7KTS - chains B and C of the 13 polymer chains in the assembly; structure by electron microscopy, 19.09 A resolution (very low resolution: no residue pairs are listed; an interface is given only as per-side residue counts).

[Chain B]
Molecule: TAF5-like RNA polymerase II p300/CBP-associated factor-associated factor 65 kDa subunit 5L
From: Homo sapiens
Reference sequence: O75529 (TAF5L_HUMAN); numbering as in UniProt (aligned over 1-589)
Amino-acid sequence (589 residues; numbered 1 to 589; the number before each row is that of its first residue):
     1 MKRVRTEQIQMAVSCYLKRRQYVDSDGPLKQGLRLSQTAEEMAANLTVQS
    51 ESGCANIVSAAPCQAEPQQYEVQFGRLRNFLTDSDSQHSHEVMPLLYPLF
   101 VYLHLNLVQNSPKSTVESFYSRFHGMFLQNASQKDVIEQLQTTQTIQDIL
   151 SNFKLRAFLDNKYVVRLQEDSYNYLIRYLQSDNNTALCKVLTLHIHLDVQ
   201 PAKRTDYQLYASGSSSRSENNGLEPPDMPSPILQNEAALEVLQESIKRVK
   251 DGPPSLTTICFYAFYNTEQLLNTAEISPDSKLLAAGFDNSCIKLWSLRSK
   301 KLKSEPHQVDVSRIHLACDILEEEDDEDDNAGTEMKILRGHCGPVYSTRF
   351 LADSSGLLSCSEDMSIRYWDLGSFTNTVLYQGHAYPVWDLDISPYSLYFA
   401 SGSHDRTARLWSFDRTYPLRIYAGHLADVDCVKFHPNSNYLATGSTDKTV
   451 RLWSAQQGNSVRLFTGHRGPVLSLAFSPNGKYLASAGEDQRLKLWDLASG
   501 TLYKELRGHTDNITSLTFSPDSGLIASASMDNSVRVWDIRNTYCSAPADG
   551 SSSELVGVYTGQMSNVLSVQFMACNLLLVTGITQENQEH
Disordered / not traced: 204-254, 586-589

[Chain C]
Molecule: Isoform 3 of Transcription factor SPT20 homolog
From: Homo sapiens
Reference sequence: Q8NEM7 (SP20H_HUMAN), isoform Q8NEM7-3; numbering as in UniProt (aligned over 1-811)
Amino-acid sequence (811 residues; row label = number of the first residue in the row):
     1 MQQALELALDRAEYVIESARQRPPKRKYLSSGRKSVFQKLYDLYIEECEK
    51 EPEVKKLRRNVNLLEKLVMQETLSCLVVNLYPGNEGYSLMLRGKNGSDSE
   101 TIRLPYEEGELLEYLDAEELPPILVDLLEKSQVNIFHCGCVIAEIRDYRQ
   151 SSNMKSPGYQSRHILLRPTMQTLICDVHSITSDNHKWTQEDKLLLESQLI
   201 LATAEPLCLDPSIAVTCTANRLLYNKQKMNTRPMKRCFKRYSRSSLNRQQ
   251 DLSHCPPPPQLRLLDFLQKRKERKAGQHYDLKISKAGNCVDMWKRSPCNL
   301 AIPSEVDVEKYAKVEKSIKSDDSQPTVWPAHDVKDDYVFECEAGTQYQKT
   351 KLTILQSLGDPLYYGKIQPCKADEESDSQMSPSHSSTDDHSNWFIIGSKT
   401 DAERVVNQYQELVQNEAKCPVKMSHSSSGSASLSQVSPGKETDQTETVSV
   451 QSSVLGKGVKHRPPPIKLPSSSGNSSSGNYFTPQQTSSFLKSPTPPPSSK
   501 PSSIPRKSSVDLNQVSMLSPAALSPASSSQRSGTPKPSTPTPTPSSTPHP
   551 PDAQSSTPSTPSATPTPQDSGFTPQPTLLTQFAQQQRSLSQAMPVTTIPL
   601 STMVTSITPGTTATQVMANSAGLNFINVVGSVCGAQALMSGSNPMLGCNT
   651 GAITPAGINLSGLLPSGGLLPNALPSAMQAASQAGVPFGLKNTSSLRPLN
   701 LLQLPGGSLIFNTLQQQQQQLSQFTPQQPQQPTTCSPQQPGEQGSEQGST
   751 SQEQALSAQQAAVINLTGVGSFMQSQAAAVAILAASNGYGSSSSTNSSAT
   801 SSSAYRQPVKK
Disordered / not traced: 27-30, 373-389, 429-811
UniProt features mapped onto this chain:
  - modified residue: Ser296 (Phosphoserine), Thr494 (Phosphothreonine), Ser519 (Phosphoserine), Ser524 (Phosphoserine)

[Interface between chain B and chain C]
At this resolution (19 A) residue pairs are not listed: 99 residues of chain B and 97 of chain C lie at the interface.

[Overview]
99 residues of chain B and 97 residues of chain C are in contact.
Here chain B is TAF5-like RNA polymerase II p300/CBP-associated factor-associated factor 65 kDa subunit 5L and
chain C is Isoform 3 of Transcription factor SPT20 homolog, both from Homo sapiens. Entry 7KTS (Negative stain
EM structure of the human SAGA coactivator complex (TRRAP, core, splicing module)) was determined by electron
microscopy (same publication as 7KTR).
